PDB entry 7DRN | X-ray diffraction, 3.56 A resolution | chains A and B of the 3 polymer chains in the assembly

[Chain A (and B)]
Name: ATP-grasp domain-containing protein
Organism: Plesiocystis pacifica SIR-1
Notes: chain B of this document is another copy of the same molecule, construct and numbering; everything in this record applies to it too
UniProtKB: A6G4D7 (A6G4D7_9DELT); residue numbers follow UniProt; this construct covers 1-314
Chain sequence (334 residues; row label = number of the first residue in the row; numbers below 1 keep their minus sign (Met-19 is residue -19)):
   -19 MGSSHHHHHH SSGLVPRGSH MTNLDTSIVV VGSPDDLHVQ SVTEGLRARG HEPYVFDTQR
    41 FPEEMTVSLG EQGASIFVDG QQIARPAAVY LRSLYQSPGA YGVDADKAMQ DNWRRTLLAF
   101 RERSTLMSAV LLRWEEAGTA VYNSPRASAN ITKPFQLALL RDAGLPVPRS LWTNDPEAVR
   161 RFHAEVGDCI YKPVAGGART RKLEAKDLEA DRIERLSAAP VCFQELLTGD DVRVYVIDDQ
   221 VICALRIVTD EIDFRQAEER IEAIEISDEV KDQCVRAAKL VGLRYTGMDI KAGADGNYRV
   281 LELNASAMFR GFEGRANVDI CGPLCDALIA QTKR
Not modelled in the structure: -19 to 2, 314 (chain B: -19 to 2, 74-82, 229-236)
Construct notes: expression tag (-19 to 0)
Ligand contacts: AMP-PNP (ANP; phosphoaminophosphonic acid-adenylate ester): Lys133, Pro148, Ile170, Lys172, Pro173, Gly176, Gly177, Ala178, Thr180, Gln204, Glu205, Leu206, Leu207, Asp211, Asp269, Lys271, Leu281, Glu282, Asn284
Reported in the primary citation:
  - mutagenesis - R213A: decreased catalytic activity
  - mutagenesis - R101A: unchanged catalytic activity
  - specificity-determining residues: Arg213 (proposed by the authors, not directly observed)
  - binding site for AMP-PNP: Arg235
  - catalytic residues: Arg213 (proposed by the authors, not directly observed)
  - mutagenesis - L196A (>64-fold), F203A (>64-fold): decreased catalytic activity with PsnA214-38, Precursor peptide

[How chain A and chain B interact]
Contacting residue pairs (112):
  Phe41(A) - Asn154(B)
  Phe41(A) - Pro200(B)  hydrophobic
  Pro42(A) - Asn154(B)  hydrogen bond (backbone-side chain)
  Pro42(A) - Ser197(B)
  Glu43(A) - Ala198(B)
  Met45(A) - Asn154(B)  hydrogen bond (backbone-side chain)
  Thr46(A) - Asn154(B)
  Thr46(A) - Asp155(B)
  Val47(A) - Trp152(B)
  Val47(A) - Thr153(B)
  Val47(A) - Asn154(B)  hydrogen bond (backbone-side chain)
  Ser48(A) - Trp152(B)
  Ser48(A) - Thr153(B)  hydrogen bond
  Ser48(A) - Asp155(B)
  Ser48(A) - Ala158(B)
  Leu49(A) - Pro134(B)  hydrophobic
  Leu49(A) - Ser150(B)
  Leu49(A) - Leu151(B)
  Leu49(A) - Trp152(B)  hydrogen bond (backbone-backbone)
  Gly50(A) - Ser150(B)
  Gly50(A) - Trp152(B)
  Glu51(A) - Leu137(B)
  Glu51(A) - Ala138(B)
  Glu51(A) - Arg141(B)  salt bridge
  Glu51(A) - Pro148(B)
  Glu51(A) - Arg149(B)  salt bridge
  Glu51(A) - Ser150(B)  hydrogen bond (side chain-backbone)
  Gln52(A) - Arg141(B)
  Gln52(A) - Asp142(B)
  Gly53(A) - Ala138(B)
  Gly53(A) - Asp142(B)  hydrogen bond (backbone-side chain)
  Pro78(A) - Trp93(B)
  Asp86(A) - Trp93(B)
  Asp86(A) - Arg94(B)  salt bridge
  Met89(A) - Met89(B)  hydrophobic
  Met89(A) - Trp93(B)  hydrophobic
  Trp93(A) - Asp86(B)  hydrogen bond
  Trp93(A) - Met89(B)
  Arg94(A) - Asp86(B)  salt bridge
  Glu102(A) - Val174(B)
  Glu102(A) - Pro200(B)
  Thr105(A) - Thr132(B)
  Ala109(A) - Pro134(B)  hydrophobic
  Ala109(A) - Phe135(B)
  Leu112(A) - Ala129(B)
  Leu112(A) - Phe135(B)
  Arg113(A) - Pro134(B)  hydrogen bond (side chain-backbone)
  Arg113(A) - Phe135(B)
  Arg113(A) - Ala138(B)
  Arg113(A) - Trp152(B)
  Glu116(A) - Phe135(B)
  Arg126(A) - Ala129(B)
  Arg126(A) - Asn130(B)  hydrogen bond
  Arg126(A) - Phe135(B)
  Ala129(A) - Leu112(B)
  Ala129(A) - Arg126(B)
  Asn130(A) - Arg126(B)  hydrogen bond
  Thr132(A) - Thr105(B)
  Thr132(A) - Leu112(B)
  Pro134(A) - Leu49(B)  hydrophobic
  Pro134(A) - Thr105(B)
  Pro134(A) - Ala109(B)  hydrophobic
  Pro134(A) - Arg113(B)  hydrogen bond (backbone-side chain)
  Phe135(A) - Leu112(B)
  Phe135(A) - Arg113(B)
  Phe135(A) - Glu116(B)
  Phe135(A) - Arg126(B)
  Ala138(A) - Glu51(B)
  Ala138(A) - Gly53(B)
  Ala138(A) - Arg113(B)
  Leu139(A) - Glu116(B)
  Arg141(A) - Glu51(B)
  Arg141(A) - Gln52(B)
  Asp142(A) - Gly53(B)  hydrogen bond (side chain-backbone)
  Val147(A) - Glu51(B)
  Pro148(A) - Glu51(B)
  Arg149(A) - Glu51(B)
  Ser150(A) - Gly50(B)
  Ser150(A) - Glu51(B)  hydrogen bond (backbone-side chain)
  Leu151(A) - Ser48(B)
  Leu151(A) - Leu49(B)
  Trp152(A) - Val47(B)
  Trp152(A) - Ser48(B)
  Trp152(A) - Leu49(B)  hydrogen bond (backbone-backbone)
  Trp152(A) - Gly50(B)
  Trp152(A) - Leu106(B)  hydrophobic
  Trp152(A) - Arg113(B)
  Thr153(A) - Val47(B)  hydrogen bond (side chain-backbone)
  Thr153(A) - Ser48(B)  hydrogen bond
  Asn154(A) - Phe41(B)  hydrogen bond (side chain-backbone)
  Asn154(A) - Pro42(B)  hydrogen bond (side chain-backbone)
  Asn154(A) - Met45(B)  hydrogen bond (side chain-backbone)
  Asn154(A) - Thr46(B)
  Asn154(A) - Val47(B)  hydrogen bond (side chain-backbone)
  Asp155(A) - Thr46(B)
  Ala158(A) - Ser48(B)
  Pro173(A) - Glu102(B)
  Val174(A) - Glu102(B)  hydrogen bond (backbone-side chain)
  Val174(A) - Thr105(B)
  Ala175(A) - Arg101(B)
  Ala175(A) - Glu102(B)  hydrogen bond (backbone-side chain)
  Ala175(A) - Thr105(B)
  Gly176(A) - Arg101(B)  hydrogen bond (backbone-side chain)
  Gly176(A) - Glu102(B)
  Ser197(A) - Pro42(B)
  Ser197(A) - Glu43(B)  hydrogen bond (backbone-backbone)
  Ala198(A) - Pro42(B)
  Ala198(A) - Arg103(B)  hydrogen bond (backbone-side chain)
  Pro200(A) - Phe41(B)  hydrophobic
  Pro200(A) - Glu102(B)
  Pro200(A) - Arg103(B)
  Pro200(A) - Leu106(B)  hydrophobic
Other interface residues (no listed pair), chain A (61 interface residues in all): Ala54, Gly79, Ala80, Ala85, Leu97, Arg101, Leu106, Leu137, Gly177, Leu196, Ala199
Other interface residues (no listed pair), chain B (54 interface residues in all): Leu97, Leu98, Ala99, Leu139, Val147, Ala175

[Summary]
61 residues of chain A face 54 of chain B across their interface; the contacts include 26 hydrogen bonds and 4
salt bridges. Polar pairs include Glu51(A)-Arg141(B), Glu51(A)-Arg149(B) and Asp86(A)-Arg94(B). From the
paper: the catalytic residue Arg213(A); L196A and F203A of chain A reduce catalytic activity with PsnA214-38,
Precursor peptide; 4 substitutions were tested in all.
Chain A and chain B are both ATP-grasp domain-containing protein (Plesiocystis pacifica SIR-1); the structure,
Structure of ATP-grasp ligase PsnB complexed with precursor peptide PsnA2 and AMPPNP, was determined by X-ray
diffraction together with 7DRM, 7DRO and 7DRP from the same study.
